8V3W - chains H and M of the 63 polymer chains in the assembly; structure by electron microscopy, 2.90 A resolution.

Chain H:
Molecule: Hub-Hydrolase (CD1368)
Organism: Clostridioides difficile
Reference sequence: A0A1X9K255 (A0A1X9K255_CLODI); residues 73-581 here correspond to UniProt positions 1-509 (UniProt number = residue number - 72)
Sequence (581 residues; each row starts with the number of its first residue):
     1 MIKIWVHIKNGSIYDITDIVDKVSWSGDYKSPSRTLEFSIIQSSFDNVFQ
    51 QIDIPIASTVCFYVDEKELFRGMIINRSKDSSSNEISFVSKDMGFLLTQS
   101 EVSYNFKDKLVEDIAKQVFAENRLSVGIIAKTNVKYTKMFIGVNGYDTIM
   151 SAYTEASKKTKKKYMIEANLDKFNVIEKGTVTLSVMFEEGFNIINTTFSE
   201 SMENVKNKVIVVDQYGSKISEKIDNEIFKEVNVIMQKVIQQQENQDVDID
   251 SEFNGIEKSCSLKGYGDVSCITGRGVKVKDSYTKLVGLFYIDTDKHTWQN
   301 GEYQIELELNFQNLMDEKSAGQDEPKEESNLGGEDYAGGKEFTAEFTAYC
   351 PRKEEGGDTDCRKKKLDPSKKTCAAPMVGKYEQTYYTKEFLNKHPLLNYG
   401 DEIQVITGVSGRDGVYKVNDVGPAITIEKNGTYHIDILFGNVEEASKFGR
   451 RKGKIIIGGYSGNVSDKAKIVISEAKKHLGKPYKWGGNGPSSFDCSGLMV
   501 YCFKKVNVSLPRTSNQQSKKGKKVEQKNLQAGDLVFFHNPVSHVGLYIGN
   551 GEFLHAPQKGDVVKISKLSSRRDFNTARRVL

Chain M:
Molecule: Tri-2 (CD1371)
Organism: Clostridioides difficile
Reference sequence: A0A1X9JZB1 (A0A1X9JZB1_CLODI); numbering as in UniProt (aligned over 1-350)
Sequence (350 residues; row label = number of the first residue in the row):
     1 MYSDQTYEVIKNRTLENINLDIYKGEGSFLNNMVSGNNLELSKIYLELSK
    51 MHKMAFIQDTYNQFLDKRVNEFGVYRKLGTESNGEVEFIGEKGTVINNGT
   101 IISYRDLLFVVIKDVTIGSEEGDNSPVQALEVGKKYNLPTNCEFKLVDNI
   151 SGVTKITNTRSFEGGTDIETDEELKERFYKIQRNQATSGNKAHYEEWALE
   201 VDGVYNVKVYPRWDGPGTVKVLIFGKNNQAVDTETIERCQQHIDEEKPIG
   251 PTITVVTPLPIEISISAVMKLEDGYTLDNVKESFLESINTYFRDIRGEII
   301 YTKVMGILINTTGVHDLSNLLINGSTDNITINEDKIPSVTTVNFSEVENQ
Unresolved in the structure: 347-350

Chain H / chain M interface:
Contacting residue pairs - 26 pairs, chain H then chain M:
  Lys340(H) - Arg160(M)
  Lys340(H) - Ser161(M)
  Glu341(H) - Thr140(M)
  Glu341(H) - Thr159(M)
  Glu341(H) - Arg160(M)
  Glu341(H) - Ser161(M)
  Phe342(H) - Thr159(M)
  Thr343(H) - Thr140(M)  hydrogen bond
  Thr343(H) - Asn141(M)  hydrogen bond
  Thr343(H) - Thr159(M)  hydrogen bond (backbone-backbone)
  Arg362(H) - Glu282(M)
  Arg362(H) - Glu286(M)  salt bridge
  Lys393(H) - Glu85(M)  salt bridge
  Lys393(H) - Arg160(M)  hydrogen bond (backbone-side chain)
  His394(H) - Arg160(M)  hydrogen bond
  Lys429(H) - Glu120(M)
  Asn430(H) - Glu87(M)
  Asn430(H) - Thr159(M)
  Lys454(H) - Thr140(M)
  Asn463(H) - Tyr205(M)  hydrogen bond
  Lys469(H) - Asp202(M)
  Lys469(H) - Gly203(M)
  Lys469(H) - Val204(M)
  Ser473(H) - Leu199(M)
  Lys476(H) - Tyr205(M)
  Asn550(H) - Asn227(M)
Other interface residues (no listed pair), chain H (19 interface residues in all): Lys363, Lys364, Gly453, Gly462
Other interface residues (no listed pair), chain M (21 interface residues in all): Asn124, Asn158, Glu163, Val201, Lys226

Overview:
19 residues of chain H face 21 of chain M across their interface; the contacts include 6 hydrogen bonds and 2
salt bridges. Among the polar pairs are Arg362(H)-Glu286(M), Lys393(H)-Glu85(M) and Thr343(H)-Thr140(M).
Chain H is Hub-Hydrolase (CD1368) and chain M is Tri-2 (CD1371), both from Clostridioides difficile; the
structure, CryoEM Structure of Diffocin - precontracted - Baseplate - focused refinement on triplex region,
was determined by electron microscopy (same publication as 8V3T, 8V3X, 8V3Z, 8V40, 8V41 and 8V43).
